PDB entry 3ZBI | electron microscopy, 8.50 A resolution (very low resolution: no residue pairs are listed; an interface is given only as per-side residue counts) | chains A and B of the 42 polymer chains in the assembly

Chain A:
Protein: Traf protein
Organism: Escherichia coli
Notes: fragment: c-terminal domain, residues 171-386
UniProtKB: Q46705 (Q46705_ECOLX); the construct lacks a stretch of the UniProt sequence, so the offset changes along the chain: 709-860 = UniProt 171-322; 861-904 = UniProt 343-386
Sequence (216 residues; each row starts with the number of its first residue; a row labelled like 860A-860T holds insertion residues (860A, then the next letters in order)):
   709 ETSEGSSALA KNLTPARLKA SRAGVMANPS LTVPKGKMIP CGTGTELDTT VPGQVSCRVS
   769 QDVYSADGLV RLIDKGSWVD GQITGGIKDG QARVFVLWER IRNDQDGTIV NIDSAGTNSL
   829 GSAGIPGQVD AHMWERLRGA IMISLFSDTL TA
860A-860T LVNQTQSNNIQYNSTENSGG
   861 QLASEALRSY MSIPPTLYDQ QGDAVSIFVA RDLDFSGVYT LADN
Disordered / not traced: 860B-860T
Differences from the reference sequence: conflict Arg846 (Ala308 in Q46705)

Chain B:
Protein: Trao protein
Organism: Escherichia coli
Notes: fragment: c-terminal domain, residues 161-290
UniProtKB: Q46704 (Q46704_ECOLX); residues 905-1034 here correspond to UniProt positions 161-290 (UniProt number = residue number - 744)
Sequence (130 residues; each row starts with the number of its first residue):
   905 AADKKRITQK LKQTAFAGAK NYQYVMSEQP EMRSIQPVHV WDNYRFTRFE FPANAELPQV
   965 YMISASGKET LPNSHVVGEN RNIIEVETVA KEWRIRLGDK VVGVRNNNFA PGRGAVATGT
  1025 ASPDVRRVQI

Interface between chain A and chain B:
At this resolution (8 A) residue pairs are not listed: 24 residues of chain A and 32 of chain B lie at the interface.

In short:
24 residues of chain A face 32 of chain B across their interface.
Chain A is Traf protein and chain B is Trao protein, both from Escherichia coli; the structure, Fitting result
in the O-layer of the subnanometer structure of the bacterial pKM101 type IV secretion ..., was determined by
electron microscopy together with 2YPW and 3ZBJ from the same study.
